PDB entry 1FDH | X-ray diffraction, 2.50 A resolution | chains A and G of the 4 polymer chains in the assembly

== Chain A ==
Protein: Hemoglobin F (deoxy) (alpha chain)
From: Homo sapiens
UniProtKB: P69905 (HBA_HUMAN); residue numbers follow UniProt; this construct covers 1-141
Sequence (141 residues; each row starts with the number of its first residue):
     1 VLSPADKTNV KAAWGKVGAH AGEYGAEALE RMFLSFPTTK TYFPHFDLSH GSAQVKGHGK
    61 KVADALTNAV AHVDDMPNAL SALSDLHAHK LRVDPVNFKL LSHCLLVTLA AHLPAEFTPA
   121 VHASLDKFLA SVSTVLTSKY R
Metal / ion sites: heme Fe near H87 (its only coordinating residue here)
Residues lining bound ligands: heme (HEM): M32, T39, Y42, F43, H45, F46, H58, K61, V62, A65, L66, L83, L86, H87, L91, V93, N97, F98, L101, V132, L136
Swiss-Prot annotation at these positions:
  - site: K61 (Not glycated)
  - natural variant: D6 (A6D: In J-Toronto; this construct carries the variant), A13 (A13D: In J-Paris 1/J-Aljezur), E27 (A27E: In Shenyang; this construct carries the variant), K61 (K61N: In Zambia; deletion: In Clinic), D64 (A64D: In Pontoise; this construct carries the variant), D75 (D75A: In Lille; D75G: In Chapel Hill; D75N: In G-Pest), A111 (A111D: In Petah Tikva)

== Chain G ==
Protein: Hemoglobin F (deoxy) (gamma chain)
From: Homo sapiens
UniProtKB: P69891 (HBG1_HUMAN); residues 1-146 here correspond to UniProt positions 7-152 (UniProt number = residue number + 6)
Sequence (147 residues; each row starts with the number of its first residue; numbering starts at 0):
     0 XGHFTEEDKA TITSLWGKVN VEDAGGETLG RLLVVYPWTQ RFFDSFGNLS SASAIMGNPK
    60 VKAHGKKVLT SLGDAIKHLD DLKGTFAQLS ELHCDKLHVD PENFKLLGNV LVTVLAIHFG
   120 KEFTPEVQAS WQKMVTGVAS ALSSRYH
Modified residues: ACE (acetyl group) at position 0
Glycans and other covalent adducts: covalent link ACE_0-H2
Metal / ion sites: heme Fe near H92 (its only coordinating residue here)
Residues lining bound ligands: heme (HEM): L31, F41, F42, H63, K66, V67, S70, L71, F85, L88, L91, H92, L96, V98, N102, F103, L106, V137, L141

== Chain A / chain G interface ==
Pairs across the interface (34):
  R31(A) - F122(G)  hydrogen bond (side chain-backbone)
  R31(A) - T123(G)
  R31(A) - P124(G)
  R31(A) - Q127(G)  hydrogen bond
  L34(A) - P124(G)  hydrophobic
  L34(A) - E125(G)
  L34(A) - A128(G)
  S35(A) - Q127(G)
  S35(A) - A128(G)
  S35(A) - Q131(G)
  F36(A) - Q131(G)
  H103(A) - N108(G)
  H103(A) - Q131(G)
  V107(A) - T112(G)
  V107(A) - A115(G)
  V107(A) - Q127(G)
  A110(A) - T112(G)
  A110(A) - A115(G)  hydrophobic
  A110(A) - I116(G)
  A111(A) - A115(G)
  A111(A) - G119(G)
  P114(A) - I116(G)
  F117(A) - R30(G)  hydrogen bond (backbone-side chain)
  F117(A) - T112(G)
  F117(A) - I116(G)  hydrophobic
  T118(A) - R30(G)
  P119(A) - R30(G)
  P119(A) - V33(G)
  H122(A) - R30(G)  hydrogen bond
  H122(A) - V34(G)
  H122(A) - T112(G)
  A123(A) - V34(G)  hydrophobic
  D126(A) - V34(G)
  D126(A) - Y35(G)  hydrogen bond
Also at the interface, not in a pair above, chain A (18 interface residues in all): E30, C104, A120
Also at the interface, not in a pair above, chain G (20 interface residues in all): A51, M55, V111, K120

== Overview ==
18 residues of chain A face 20 of chain G across their interface; the contacts include 5 hydrogen bonds. Polar
contacts include R31(A)-F122(G), R31(A)-Q127(G) and F117(A)-R30(G). Bound to chain A: heme. Chain G binds
heme.
Here chain A is Hemoglobin F (deoxy) (alpha chain) and chain G is Hemoglobin F (deoxy) (gamma chain), both
from Homo sapiens. Entry 1FDH (Structure of human foetal deoxyhaemoglobin) was determined by X-ray
diffraction.
